PDB entry 6ADL | electron microscopy, 3.08 A resolution | chains A and B of the 4 polymer chains in the assembly

# Chain A
Protein: VP1
From: Senecavirus A
Chain sequence (230 residues; each row starts with the number of its first residue):
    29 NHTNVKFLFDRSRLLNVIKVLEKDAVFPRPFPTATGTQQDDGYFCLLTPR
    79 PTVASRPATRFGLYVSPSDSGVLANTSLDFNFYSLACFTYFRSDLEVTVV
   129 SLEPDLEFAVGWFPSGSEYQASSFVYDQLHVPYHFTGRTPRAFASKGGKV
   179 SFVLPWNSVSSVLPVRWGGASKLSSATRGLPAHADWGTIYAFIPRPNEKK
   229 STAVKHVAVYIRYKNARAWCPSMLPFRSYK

# Chain B
Protein: VP2
From: Senecavirus A
Chain sequence (246 residues; each row starts with the number of its first residue):
    32 VLCAYVEDPTKSDPPSSSTDQPTTTFTAIDRWYTGRLNSWTKAVKTFSFQ
    82 AVPLPGAFLSRQGGLNGGAFTATLHRHFLMKCGWQVQVQCNLTQFHQGAL
   132 LVAMVPETTLDVKPDGKAKSLQELNEEQWVEMSDDYRTGKNMPFQSLGTY
   182 YRPPNWTWGPNFINPYQVTVFPHQILNARTSTSVDINVPYIGETPTQSSE
   232 TQNSWTLLVMVLVPLDYKEGATTDPEITFSVRPTSPYFNGLRNRYT
Ion coordination: Mg2+: Asp146 (shared with 3 residues of chain R)

# Interface between chain A and chain B
Contacting residue pairs (113):
  Pro56(A) - Tyr182(B)
  Phe59(A) - Gln176(B)
  Phe59(A) - Ser177(B)
  Phe59(A) - Leu178(B)  hydrophobic
  Pro60(A) - Ser177(B)
  Pro60(A) - Leu178(B)
  Pro60(A) - Gly179(B)
  Thr61(A) - Leu178(B)  hydrogen bond (backbone-backbone)
  Thr61(A) - Gly179(B)
  Thr61(A) - Thr180(B)  hydrogen bond (backbone-backbone)
  Thr61(A) - Tyr181(B)  hydrogen bond (backbone-backbone)
  Thr61(A) - Tyr182(B)
  Ala62(A) - Thr180(B)
  Ala62(A) - Tyr181(B)
  Thr63(A) - Thr180(B)  hydrogen bond (backbone-side chain)
  Thr63(A) - Tyr181(B)
  Thr65(A) - Tyr181(B)
  Gln67(A) - Tyr181(B)
  Gln67(A) - Tyr182(B)  hydrogen bond
  Asp69(A) - Tyr181(B)  hydrogen bond
  Asp69(A) - Tyr182(B)  hydrogen bond
  Arg78(A) - Pro191(B)
  Val81(A) - Gln176(B)
  Val81(A) - Leu178(B)  hydrophobic
  Ala82(A) - Tyr182(B)
  Pro85(A) - Gln176(B)  hydrogen bond (backbone-side chain)
  Ala86(A) - Gln176(B)
  Thr87(A) - Met173(B)
  Thr87(A) - Pro174(B)  hydrogen bond (side chain-backbone)
  Thr87(A) - Phe175(B)
  Thr87(A) - Gln176(B)
  Thr87(A) - Pro191(B)
  Arg88(A) - Lys171(B)  hydrogen bond (side chain-backbone)
  Arg88(A) - Asn172(B)
  Arg88(A) - Met173(B)  hydrogen bond (side chain-backbone)
  Arg88(A) - Phe175(B)
  Arg88(A) - Trp187(B)
  Arg88(A) - Trp189(B)
  Phe89(A) - Trp187(B)
  Phe89(A) - Thr188(B)  hydrogen bond (backbone-backbone)
  Phe89(A) - Trp189(B)  hydrogen bond (backbone-backbone)
  Gly90(A) - Pro185(B)
  Gly90(A) - Asn186(B)
  Gly90(A) - Trp187(B)
  Leu91(A) - Pro185(B)
  Leu91(A) - Asn186(B)  hydrogen bond (backbone-backbone)
  Leu91(A) - Thr188(B)
  Tyr92(A) - Arg183(B)  hydrogen bond (side chain-backbone)
  Tyr92(A) - Pro185(B)  hydrophobic
  Val93(A) - Asn186(B)
  Ser94(A) - Arg183(B)  hydrogen bond (backbone-side chain)
  Ser96(A) - Arg183(B)  hydrogen bond
  Ser98(A) - Arg183(B)  hydrogen bond (backbone-side chain)
  Gly99(A) - Tyr181(B)
  Val100(A) - Tyr181(B)  hydrogen bond (backbone-backbone)
  Val100(A) - Tyr182(B)
  Val100(A) - Arg183(B)  hydrogen bond (backbone-backbone)
  Leu101(A) - Arg183(B)
  Ala102(A) - Tyr182(B)  hydrophobic
  Leu106(A) - Trp189(B)  hydrophobic
  Tyr111(A) - Trp189(B)  hydrophobic
  Tyr111(A) - Pro191(B)  hydrophobic
  Thr117(A) - Pro137(B)
  Tyr118(A) - Glu138(B)  hydrogen bond
  Tyr118(A) - Ile222(B)
  Tyr118(A) - Gly223(B)
  Tyr118(A) - Glu224(B)
  Ser188(A) - Glu224(B)
  Ser189(A) - Glu224(B)  hydrogen bond (backbone-backbone)
  Ser189(A) - Pro226(B)
  Val190(A) - Glu224(B)  hydrogen bond (backbone-backbone)
  Pro192(A) - Glu224(B)
  Val193(A) - Pro191(B)
  Arg194(A) - Glu138(B)
  Arg194(A) - Pro191(B)
  Arg194(A) - Asn192(B)
  Arg194(A) - Phe193(B)
  Trp195(A) - Glu138(B)
  Trp195(A) - Asn192(B)  hydrogen bond (backbone-side chain)
  Trp195(A) - Glu224(B)
  Trp195(A) - Gln228(B)
  Gly196(A) - Glu138(B)  hydrogen bond (backbone-side chain)
  Gly196(A) - Thr140(B)
  Gly196(A) - Asn234(B)
  Gly197(A) - Glu138(B)
  Gly197(A) - Thr232(B)
  Ala198(A) - Thr232(B)  hydrogen bond (backbone-backbone)
  Leu201(A) - Tyr276(B)
  Ser203(A) - Lys148(B)
  Ala204(A) - Pro174(B)  hydrophobic
  Arg206(A) - Asp142(B)  salt bridge
  Arg206(A) - Pro174(B)
  Arg206(A) - Asn234(B)  hydrogen bond
  Gly207(A) - Met173(B)
  Leu208(A) - Gln176(B)
  Cys248(A) - Ile222(B)  hydrophobic
  Pro249(A) - Tyr36(B)
  Pro249(A) - Phe202(B)
  Ser250(A) - Val201(B)
  Ser250(A) - Phe202(B)
  Met251(A) - Phe193(B)
  Met251(A) - Ile194(B)  hydrophobic
  Met251(A) - Asn195(B)  hydrogen bond (side chain-backbone)
  Met251(A) - Gln198(B)
  Met251(A) - Phe202(B)  hydrophobic
  Leu252(A) - Phe193(B)
  Leu252(A) - Asn195(B)  hydrogen bond (backbone-side chain)
  Leu252(A) - Gln198(B)  hydrogen bond (backbone-side chain)
  Pro253(A) - Phe193(B)
  Pro253(A) - Asn195(B)
  Phe254(A) - Arg168(B)
  Phe254(A) - Asn195(B)
  Phe254(A) - Tyr197(B)  hydrophobic
Also at the interface, not in a pair above, chain A (61 interface residues in all): Gly64, Pro79, Pro95, Lys200, Pro209, Tyr257
Also at the interface, not in a pair above, chain B (50 interface residues in all): Thr139, Val143, Gly170, Pro184, Gly190, Pro196, Thr225, Gln233

# Overview
61 residues of chain A face 50 of chain B across their interface, with 30 hydrogen bonds and 1 salt bridge.
Polar pairs include Arg206(A)-Asp142(B), Thr63(A)-Thr180(B) and Gln67(A)-Tyr182(B).
Chain A is VP1 and chain B is VP2, both from Senecavirus A; the structure, Anthrax Toxin Receptor 1-bound
spent particles of Seneca Valley Virus in acidic conditions, was determined by electron microscopy (same
publication as 6ADM, 6ADR, 6ADS and 6ADT).
